PDB entry 7R7T | electron microscopy, 4.50 A resolution (low resolution: residue-level contacts below are approximate; hydrogen-bond / salt-bridge calls are withheld) | chains A and I of the 7 polymer chains in the assembly

[Chain A]
Molecule: Transitional endoplasmic reticulum ATPase
Organism: Homo sapiens
Notes: EC 3.6.4.6
UniProt: P55072 (TERA_HUMAN); residue numbers follow UniProt; this construct covers 1-806
Amino-acid sequence (806 residues; row label = number of the first residue in the row):
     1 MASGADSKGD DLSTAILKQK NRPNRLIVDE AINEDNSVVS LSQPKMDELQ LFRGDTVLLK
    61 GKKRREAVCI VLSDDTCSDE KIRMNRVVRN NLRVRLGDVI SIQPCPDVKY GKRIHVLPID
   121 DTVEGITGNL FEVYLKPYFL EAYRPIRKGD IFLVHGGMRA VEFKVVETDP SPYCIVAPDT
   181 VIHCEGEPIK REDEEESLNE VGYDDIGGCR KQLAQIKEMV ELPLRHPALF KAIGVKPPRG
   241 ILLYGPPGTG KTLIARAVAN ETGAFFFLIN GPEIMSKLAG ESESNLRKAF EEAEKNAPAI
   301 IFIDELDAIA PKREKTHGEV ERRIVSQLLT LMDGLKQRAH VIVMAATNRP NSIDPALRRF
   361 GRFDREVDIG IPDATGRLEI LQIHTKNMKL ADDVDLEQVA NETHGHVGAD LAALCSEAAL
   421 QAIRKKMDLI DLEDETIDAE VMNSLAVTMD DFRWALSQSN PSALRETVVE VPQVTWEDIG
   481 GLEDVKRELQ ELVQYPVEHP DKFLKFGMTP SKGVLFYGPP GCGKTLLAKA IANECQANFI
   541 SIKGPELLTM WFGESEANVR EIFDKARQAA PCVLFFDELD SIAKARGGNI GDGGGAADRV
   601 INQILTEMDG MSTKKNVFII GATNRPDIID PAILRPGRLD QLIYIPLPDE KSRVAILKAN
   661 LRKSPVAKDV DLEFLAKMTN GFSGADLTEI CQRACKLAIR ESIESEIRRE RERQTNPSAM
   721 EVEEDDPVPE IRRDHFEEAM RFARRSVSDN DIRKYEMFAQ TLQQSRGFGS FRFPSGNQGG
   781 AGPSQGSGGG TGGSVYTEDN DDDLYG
Not modelled in the structure: 1-23, 433-437, 590-594, 714-725, 775-806
Differences from the reference sequence: engineered mutation His155 (Arg in P55072)
Ligand contacts:
  - ADP (adenosine-5'-diphosphate), molecule 1: Asp205, Ile206, Gly207, Cys209, Thr249, Gly250, Lys251, Thr252, Leu253, Ile254, Ile380, His384, Gly408, Ala409
  - ADP, molecule 2: Arg239, Arg359, Phe360
  - ADP, molecule 3: Asp478, Ile479, Cys522, Gly523, Leu526, Ile656, Gly684, Ala685, Thr688
Swiss-Prot annotation at these positions:
  - region: Thr797 to Gly806 (Interaction with UBXN6)
  - motif: Asp802 to Gly806 (PIM motif)
  - binding site (ATP): Pro247 to Leu253, Asn348, His384, Gly521 to Leu526
  - modified residue: Ala2 (N-acetylalanine), Ser3 (Phosphoserine), Ser7 (Phosphoserine), Ser13 (Phosphoserine), Ser37 (Phosphoserine), Lys315 (N6,N6,N6-trimethyllysine), Thr436 (Phosphothreonine), Ser462 (Phosphoserine), Lys502 (N6-acetyllysine), Lys505 (N6-acetyllysine), Lys668 (N6-acetyllysine), Ser702 (Phosphoserine), Lys754 (N6-acetyllysine), Ser770 (Phosphoserine), Ser775 (Phosphoserine), Ser787 (Phosphoserine), Tyr805 (Phosphotyrosine)
  - cross-link (Glycyl lysine isopeptide (Lys-Gly)): Lys8 (interchain with G-Cter in SUMO2), Lys18 (interchain with G-Cter in SUMO2)
From the paper describing this entry:
  - mutagenesis - R155H/R635A, R635A: abolished catalytic activity
  - mutagenesis - R155H/R359A: decreased catalytic activity
  - disease-associated variants - R155H: increased catalytic activity
  - mutagenesis - R155H/R359A, R155H/R635A (Kd 228 nM): decreased binding to NSFL1 cofactor p47 (chain I)
  - mutagenesis - R155H/R635A: unchanged catalytic activity with NSFL1 cofactor p47 (chain I)

[Chain I]
Molecule: NSFL1 cofactor p47
Organism: Rattus norvegicus
UniProt: O35987 (NSF1C_RAT); residues 1-370 here = UniProt positions 1-370
Amino-acid sequence (370 residues; numbered 1 to 370; the number before each row is that of its first residue):
     1 MAEERQDALR EFVAVTGAEE DRARFFLESA GWDLQIALAS FYEDGGDEDI VTISQATPSS
    61 VSRGTAPSDN RVTSFRDLIH DQDEEEEEEE GQRFYAGGSE RSGQQIVGPP RKKSPNELVD
   121 DLFKGAKEHG AVAVERVTKS PGETSKPRPF AGGGYRLGAA PEEESAYVAG ERRRHSGQDV
   181 HVVLKLWKTG FSLDNGDLRS YQDPSNAQFL ESIRRGEVPA ELRRLAHGGQ VNLDMEDHRD
   241 EDFVKPKGAF KAFTGEGQKL GSTAPQVLNT SSPAQQAENE AKASSSILIN EAEPTTNIQI
   301 RLADGGRLVQ KFNHSHRISD IRLFIVDARP AMAATSFVLM TTFPNKELAD ENQTLKEANL
   361 LNAVIVQRLT
Not modelled in the structure: 1-262
Swiss-Prot annotation at these positions:
  - motif (Nuclear localization signal): Pro109 to Pro115, Arg172 to His175
  - modified residue: Ser74 (Phosphoserine), Ser102 (Phosphoserine), Ser114 (Phosphoserine), Ser140 (Phosphoserine), Tyr167 (Phosphotyrosine), Ser176 (Phosphoserine), Ser192 (Phosphoserine), Ser272 (Phosphoserine)

[Chain A / chain I interface]
Pairs across the interface (26):
  Ser37(A) - Phe343(I)
  Gln43(A) - Leu361(I)
  Gln43(A) - Asn362(I)
  Met46(A) - Gln299(I)
  Asp47(A) - Asn297(I)
  Asp47(A) - Asn362(I)
  Leu51(A) - Gln299(I)
  Phe52(A) - Leu308(I)
  Arg53(A) - Arg301(I)
  Arg53(A) - Val364(I)
  Arg53(A) - Val366(I)
  Asp55(A) - Phe343(I)
  Ile70(A) - Phe343(I)
  Leu72(A) - Gln299(I)
  Leu72(A) - Asn362(I)
  Leu72(A) - Val364(I)
  Ser73(A) - Phe343(I)
  Pro106(A) - Arg301(I)
  Pro106(A) - Leu308(I)
  Asp107(A) - Arg301(I)
  Asp107(A) - Gly306(I)
  Asp107(A) - Arg307(I)
  Leu140(A) - Phe343(I)
  Leu140(A) - Asn345(I)
  Glu141(A) - Phe343(I)
  Ala142(A) - Phe343(I)
Other interface residues (no listed pair), chain A (19 interface residues in all): Gly54, Val108, Tyr110
Other interface residues (no listed pair), chain I (18 interface residues in all): Thr295, Thr296, Ala303, Thr342, Ala363, Ile365

[In short]
19 residues of chain A face 18 of chain I across their interface. Ligands of chain A: 3 copies of ADP. UniProt
lists 15 ATP-binding residues on chain A. The paper reports that R155H/R635A and R635A of chain A abolish
catalytic activity; R155H/R359A and R155H/R635A of chain A reduce binding to NSFL1 cofactor p47 (chain I).
Here chain A is Transitional endoplasmic reticulum ATPase (Homo sapiens) and chain I is NSFL1 cofactor p47
(Rattus norvegicus). Entry 7R7T (p47-bound p97-R155H mutant with ADP) was determined by electron microscopy,
deposited together with 7L5W, 7L5X, 7R7S and 7R7U.
